PDB entry 7B1B | electron microscopy, 4.23 A resolution (low resolution: residue-level contacts below are approximate; hydrogen-bond / salt-bridge calls are withheld) | chains A and P of the 4 polymer chains in the assembly

# Chain A
Name: Toll-like receptor
From: Aedes aegypti
UniProt: A0A6I8TEX2 (A0A6I8TEX2_AEDAE); numbering as in UniProt (aligned over 28-789)
Sequence (768 residues; numbered 28 to 795; the number before each row is that of its first residue):
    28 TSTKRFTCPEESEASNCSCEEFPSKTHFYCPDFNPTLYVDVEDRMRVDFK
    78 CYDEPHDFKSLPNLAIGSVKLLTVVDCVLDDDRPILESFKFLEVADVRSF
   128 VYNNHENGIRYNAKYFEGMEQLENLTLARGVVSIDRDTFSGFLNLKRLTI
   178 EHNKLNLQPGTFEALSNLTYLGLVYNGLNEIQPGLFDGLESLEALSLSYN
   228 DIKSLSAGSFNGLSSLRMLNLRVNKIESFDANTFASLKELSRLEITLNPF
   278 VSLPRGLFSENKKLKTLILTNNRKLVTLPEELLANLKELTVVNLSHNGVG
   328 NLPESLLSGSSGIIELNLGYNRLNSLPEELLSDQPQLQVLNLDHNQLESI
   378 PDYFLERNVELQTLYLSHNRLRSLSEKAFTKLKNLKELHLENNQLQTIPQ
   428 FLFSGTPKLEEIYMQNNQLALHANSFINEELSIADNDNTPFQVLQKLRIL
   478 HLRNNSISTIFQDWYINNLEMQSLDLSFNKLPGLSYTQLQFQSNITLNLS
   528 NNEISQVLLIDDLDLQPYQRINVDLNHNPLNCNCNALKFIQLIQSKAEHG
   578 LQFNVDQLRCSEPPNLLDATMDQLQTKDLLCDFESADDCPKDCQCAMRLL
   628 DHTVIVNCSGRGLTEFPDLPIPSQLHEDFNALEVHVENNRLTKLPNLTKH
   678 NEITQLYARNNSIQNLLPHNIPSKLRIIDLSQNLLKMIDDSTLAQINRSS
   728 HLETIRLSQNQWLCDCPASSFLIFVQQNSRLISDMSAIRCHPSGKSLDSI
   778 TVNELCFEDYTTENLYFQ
Disordered / not traced: 28-30, 785-795
Construct notes: expression tag (790-795)
Disulfides: Cys35-Cys46, Cys44-Cys57, Cys78-Cys104, Cys559-Cys587, Cys561-Cys608, Cys616-Cys622, Cys620-Cys635, Cys741-Cys767, Cys743-Cys783
Glycans and other covalent adducts: N-acetylglucosamine (NAG) linked to Asn151, Asn194, Asn481, Asn521, Asn634, Asn687
Reported in the primary citation:
  - post-translational modification sites: Asn521

# Chain P
Name: Aael013433-pa
From: Aedes aegypti
UniProt: Q16J57 (Q16J57_AEDAE); residues 1-102 here correspond to UniProt positions 142-243 (UniProt number = residue number + 141)
Sequence (112 residues; each row starts with the number of its first residue):
     1 SDTANAPFLCESEQLLIHPKEELSRNNSMVWIVNTKDYKQGVRIEKCLKR
    51 QLGKPCNFCDADTECKQLFHYRTLVAVDKVTKKPYKEQVLLPSCCKCAKI
   101 LSTGWSHPQFEK
Disordered / not traced: 1-5, 98-112
Construct notes: expression tag (103-112)
Disulfides: Cys10-Cys65, Cys47-Cys95, Cys56-Cys97

# How chain A and chain P interact
Contacting residue pairs (18; chain A residue first):
  Asp59(A) with Tyr38(P)
  Phe60(A) with Ile17(P); His18(P); Thr35(P); Lys36(P); Tyr38(P)
  Asn61(A) with Ile17(P)
  Pro62(A) with Leu16(P)
  Tyr65(A) with Leu15(P); Leu16(P)
  Tyr79(A) with Glu13(P); Gln14(P); Leu15(P)
  His132(A) with Glu11(P)
  His179(A) with Asn57(P)
  Tyr202(A) with Asn57(P); Phe58(P)
  Tyr226(A) with Phe58(P)
Other interface residues (no listed pair), chain A (13 interface residues in all): Asn130, Arg156, Val201
Other interface residues (no listed pair), chain P (13 interface residues in all): Asp37
Interface features reported in the paper:
  - specific contacts: Phe60(A)-His18(P) (backbone contact), Tyr65(A)-Leu16(P), Tyr79(A)-Gln14(P), Arg156(A)-Glu11(P)

# In short
Chain A and chain P each contribute 13 residues to their interface. The authors report a backbone contact
between Phe60(A) and His18(P); contacts between Tyr65(A) and Leu16(P), Tyr79(A) and Gln14(P) and Arg156(A) and
Glu11(P). N-acetylglucosamine is covalently linked to Asn151(A), Asn194(A), Asn481(A), Asn521(A), Asn634(A)
and Asn687(A). From the paper: a modification site at Asn521(A).
Here chain A is Toll-like receptor and chain P is Aael013433-pa, both from Aedes aegypti. Entry 7B1B (Cryo-EM
of Aedes Aegypti Toll5A dimer bound to Spz1C) was determined by electron microscopy (same publication as 7B1C
and 7B1D).
